Entry 8WNF (X-ray diffraction, 1.90 A resolution); this record covers chain A.

[Chain A]
Protein: Isoleucine--tRNA ligase
Organism: Helicobacter pylori
Notes: EC 6.1.1.5
Reference sequence: A0A2J9KLI1 (A0A2J9KLI1_HELPX); residue numbers follow UniProt; this construct covers 1-920
Sequence (920 residues; row label = number of the first residue in the row):
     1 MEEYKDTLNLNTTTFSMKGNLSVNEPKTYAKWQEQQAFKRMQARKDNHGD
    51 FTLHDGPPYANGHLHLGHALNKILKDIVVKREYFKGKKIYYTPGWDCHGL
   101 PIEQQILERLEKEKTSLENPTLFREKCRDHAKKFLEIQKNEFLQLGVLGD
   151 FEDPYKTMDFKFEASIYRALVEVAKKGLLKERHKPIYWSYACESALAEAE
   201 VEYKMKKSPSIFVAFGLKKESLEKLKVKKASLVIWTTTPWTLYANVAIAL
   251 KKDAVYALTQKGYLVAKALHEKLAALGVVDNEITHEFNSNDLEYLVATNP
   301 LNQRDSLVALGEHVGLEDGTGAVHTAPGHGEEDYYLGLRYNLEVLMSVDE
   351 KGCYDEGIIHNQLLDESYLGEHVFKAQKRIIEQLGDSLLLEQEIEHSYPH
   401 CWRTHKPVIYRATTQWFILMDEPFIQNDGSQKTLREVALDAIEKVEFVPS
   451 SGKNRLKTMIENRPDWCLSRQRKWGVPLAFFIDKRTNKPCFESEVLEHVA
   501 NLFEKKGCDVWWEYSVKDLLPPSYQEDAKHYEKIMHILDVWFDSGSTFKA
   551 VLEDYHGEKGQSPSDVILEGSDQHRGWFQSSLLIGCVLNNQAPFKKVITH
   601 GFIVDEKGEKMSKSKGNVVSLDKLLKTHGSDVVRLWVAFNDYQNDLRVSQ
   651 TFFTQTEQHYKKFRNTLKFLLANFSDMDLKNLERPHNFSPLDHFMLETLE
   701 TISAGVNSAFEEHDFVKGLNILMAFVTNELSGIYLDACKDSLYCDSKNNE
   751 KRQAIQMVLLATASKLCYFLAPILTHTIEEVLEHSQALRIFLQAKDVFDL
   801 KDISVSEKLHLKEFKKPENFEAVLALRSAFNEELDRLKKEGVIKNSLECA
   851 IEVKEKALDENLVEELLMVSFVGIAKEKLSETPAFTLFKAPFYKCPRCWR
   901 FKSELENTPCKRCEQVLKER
Unresolved in the structure: 1-2
Modified positions: Mse1 (selenomethionine); Mse17, Mse41, Mse158, Mse205, Mse346, Mse420, Mse459, Mse535, Mse611, Mse677, Mse695, Mse723, Mse757, Mse868 (selenomethionine; parent Met)
Bound ions: Zn2+: C895, C898, C910, C913

[Summary]
The Zn2+ site is built by C895, C898, C910 and C913.
Chain A is Isoleucine--tRNA ligase (Helicobacter pylori); the structure, Crystal structure of H. pylori
isoleucyl-tRNA synthetase (HpIleRS) in apo form, was determined by X-ray diffraction together with 8WNG, 8WNI,
8WNJ, 8WO2 and 8WO3 from the same study.
